Entry 2KGI (solution NMR); this record covers chains A and B.

[Chain A]
Protein: Histone demethylase JARID1A
Organism: Homo sapiens
Notes: EC 1.14.11.-; fragment: PHD-TYPE C-terminal ZINC FINGER
Reference sequence: P29375 (JAD1A_HUMAN); residues 2-52 here correspond to UniProt positions 1609-1659 (UniProt number = residue number + 1607)
Chain sequence (52 residues; each row starts with the number of its first residue):
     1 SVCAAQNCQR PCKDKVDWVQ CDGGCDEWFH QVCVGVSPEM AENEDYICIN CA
Differences from the reference sequence: expression tag (1)
Bound ions: Zn2+ site 1: Cys3, Cys8, His30, Cys33; Zn2+ site 2: Cys21, Cys25, Cys48, Cys51

[Chain B]
Protein: H3(1-9)K4me3
Chain sequence (9 residues; row label = number of the first residue in the row):
   301 ARTKQTARK
Modified positions: Lys304 (n-trimethyllysine; M3L)

[Interface between chain A and chain B]
Contacting residue pairs (30; chain A residue first):
  Cys12(A) - Arg308(B)
  Lys13(A) - Arg308(B)
  Asp14(A) - Thr306(B)
  Asp14(A) - Ala307(B)
  Asp14(A) - Arg308(B)
  Lys15(A) - Gln305(B)
  Lys15(A) - Thr306(B)
  Lys15(A) - Ala307(B)
  Val16(A) - Gln305(B)
  Val16(A) - Thr306(B)
  Asp17(A) - Lys304(B)
  Asp17(A) - Gln305(B)
  Trp18(A) - Thr303(B)
  Trp18(A) - Lys304(B)
  Trp18(A) - Thr306(B)
  Val19(A) - Arg302(B)
  Gln20(A) - Ala301(B)
  Gln20(A) - Arg302(B)
  Cys21(A) - Arg302(B)
  Asp22(A) - Ala301(B)
  Asp22(A) - Arg302(B)
  Asp26(A) - Arg302(B)
  Trp28(A) - Arg302(B)
  Trp28(A) - Thr303(B)
  Trp28(A) - Lys304(B)
  Gln31(A) - Thr303(B)
  Ala41(A) - Ala301(B)
  Glu44(A) - Ala301(B)
  Asp45(A) - Ala301(B)
  Tyr46(A) - Ala301(B)
Also at the interface, not in a pair above, chain A (19 interface residues in all): Glu42
Also at the interface, not in a pair above, chain B (9 interface residues in all): Lys309
Interface features reported in the paper:
  - interface residues, chain A: Trp18(A), Gln20(A), Asp22(A), Asp26(A), Trp28(A)

[In short]
19 residues of chain A face 9 of chain B across their interface. Cys3(A), Cys8(A), His30(A) and Cys33(A)
coordinate Zn2+ site 1. Cys21(A), Cys25(A), Cys48(A) and Cys51(A) form the Zn2+ site 2. The paper reports
interface residues Trp18(A), Gln20(A) and Asp22(A) among others.
Here chain A is Histone demethylase JARID1A (Homo sapiens) and chain B is H3(1-9)K4me3. Entry 2KGI (Solution
structure of JARID1A C-terminal PHD finger in complex with H3(1-9)K4me3) was determined by solution NMR (same
publication as 3GL6).
